Entry 8F1K (electron microscopy, 2.80 A resolution); this record covers chains G and I of the 10 polymer chains in the assembly.

# Chain G
Molecule: DNA-directed RNA polymerase subunit alpha
Organism: Escherichia coli
Notes: EC 2.7.7.6
UniProtKB: P0A7Z4 (RPOA_ECOLI); residues 1-329 here = UniProt positions 1-329
Sequence (329 residues; row label = number of the first residue in the row):
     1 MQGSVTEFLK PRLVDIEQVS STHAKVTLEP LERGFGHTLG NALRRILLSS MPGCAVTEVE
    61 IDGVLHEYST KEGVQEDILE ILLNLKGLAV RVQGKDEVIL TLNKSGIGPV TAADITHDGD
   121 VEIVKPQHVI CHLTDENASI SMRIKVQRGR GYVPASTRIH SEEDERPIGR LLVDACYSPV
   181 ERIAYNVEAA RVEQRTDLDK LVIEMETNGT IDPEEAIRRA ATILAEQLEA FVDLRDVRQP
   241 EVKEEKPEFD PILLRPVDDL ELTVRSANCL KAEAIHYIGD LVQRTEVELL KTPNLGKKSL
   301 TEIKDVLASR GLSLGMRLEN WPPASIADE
Unresolved in the structure: 1-3, 159-164, 235-329
UniProt features mapped onto this chain:
  - region: Glu162 to Glu165 (Required for interaction with Crp at class II promoters)
  - modified residue: Arg265 (ADP-ribosylarginine), Lys297 (N6-acetyllysine), Lys298 (N6-acetyllysine)
  - mutagenesis: Arg45 (R45C: In rpoA112; temperature-sensitive, blocks RNA polymerase assembly), Glu162 to Glu165 (5-fold decrease in CRP-class II promoter-dependent transcription), Glu165 (E165K: 5-fold decrease in CRP-class II promoter-dependent transcription), Arg191 (R191C: In rpoA101; temperature-sensitive)

# Chain I
Molecule: DNA-directed RNA polymerase subunit beta
Organism: Escherichia coli
Notes: EC 2.7.7.6
UniProtKB: P0A8V2 (RPOB_ECOLI); residues 1-1342 here = UniProt positions 1-1342
Sequence (1342 residues; each row starts with the number of its first residue):
     1 MVYSYTEKKR IRKDFGKRPQ VLDVPYLLSI QLDSFQKFIE QDPEGQYGLE AAFRSVFPIQ
    61 SYSGNSELQY VSYRLGEPVF DVQECQIRGV TYSAPLRVKL RLVIYEREAP EGTVKDIKEQ
   121 EVYMGEIPLM TDNGTFVING TERVIVSQLH RSPGVFFDSD KGKTHSSGKV LYNARIIPYR
   181 GSWLDFEFDP KDNLFVRIDR RRKLPATIIL RALNYTTEQI LDLFFEKVIF EIRDNKLQME
   241 LVPERLRGET ASFDIEANGK VYVEKGRRIT ARHIRQLEKD DVKLIEVPVE YIAGKVVAKD
   301 YIDESTGELI CAANMELSLD LLAKLSQSGH KRIETLFTND LDHGPYISET LRVDPTNDRL
   361 SALVEIYRMM RPGEPPTREA AESLFENLFF SEDRYDLSAV GRMKFNRSLL REEIEGSGIL
   421 SKDDIIDVMK KLIDIRNGKG EVDDIDHLGN RRIRSVGEMA ENQFRVGLVR VERAVKERLS
   481 LGDLDTLMPQ DMINAKPISA AVKEFFGSSQ LSQFMDQNNP LSEITHKRRI SALGPGGLTR
   541 ERAGFEVRDV HPTHYGRVCP IETPEGPNIG LINSLSVYAQ TNEYGFLETP YRKVTDGVVT
   601 DEIHYLSAIE EGNYVIAQAN SNLDEEGHFV EDLVTCRSKG ESSLFSRDQV DYMDVSTQQV
   661 VSVGASLIPF LEHDDANRAL MGANMQRQAV PTLRADKPLV GTGMERAVAV DSGVTAVAKR
   721 GGVVQYVDAS RIVIKVNEDE MYPGEAGIDI YNLTKYTRSN QNTCINQMPC VSLGEPVERG
   781 DVLADGPSTD LGELALGQNM RVAFMPWNGY NFEDSILVSE RVVQEDRFTT IHIQELACVS
   841 RDTKLGPEEI TADIPNVGEA ALSKLDESGI VYIGAEVTGG DILVGKVTPK GETQLTPEEK
   901 LLRAIFGEKA SDVKDSSLRV PNGVSGTVID VQVFTRDGVE KDKRALEIEE MQLKQAKKDL
   961 SEELQILEAG LFSRIRAVLV AGGVEAEKLD KLPRDRWLEL GLTDEEKQNQ LEQLAEQYDE
  1021 LKHEFEKKLE AKRRKITQGD DLAPGVLKIV KVYLAVKRRI QPGDKMAGRH GNKGVISKIN
  1081 PIEDMPYDEN GTPVDIVLNP LGVPSRMNIG QILETHLGMA AKGIGDKINA MLKQQQEVAK
  1141 LREFIQRAYD LGADVRQKVD LSTFSDEEVM RLAENLRKGM PIATPVFDGA KEAEIKELLK
  1201 LGDLPTSGQI RLYDGRTGEQ FERPVTVGYM YMLKLNHLVD DKMHARSTGS YSLVTQQPLG
  1261 GKAQFGGQRF GEMEVWALEA YGAAYTLQEM LTVKSDDVNG RTKMYKNIVD GNHQMEPGMP
  1321 ESFNVLLKEI RSLGINIELE DE
Unresolved in the structure: 1, 997-1009, 1342
UniProt features mapped onto this chain:
  - modified residue (N6-acetyllysine): Lys1022, Lys1200
  - mutagenesis: Ile561 (I561S: Resistant to antibiotics salinamide A and B), Ile569 (I569S: Resistant to antibiotics salinamide A and B), Ala665 (A665E: Resistant to antibiotics salinamide A and B), Asp675 (D675A/G: Resistant to antibiotics salinamide A and B), Asn677 (N677H/K: Resistant to antibiotics salinamide A and B), Leu680 (L680M: Resistant to antibiotics salinamide A and B), Glu813 (E813K: Disrupts the enzyme's active center)

# How chain G and chain I interact
Pairs across the interface (58):
  Asn41(G) - Gly1215(I)
  Asn41(G) - Arg1216(I)  hydrogen bond (side chain-backbone)
  Asn41(G) - Thr1217(I)  hydrogen bond (side chain-backbone)
  Asn41(G) - Gly1218(I)
  Arg44(G) - Tyr1087(I)
  Arg44(G) - Gly1091(I)
  Arg45(G) - Glu1083(I)  hydrogen bond (side chain-backbone)
  Arg45(G) - Asp1084(I)  salt bridge
  Arg45(G) - Gly1215(I)  hydrogen bond (side chain-backbone)
  Arg45(G) - Arg1216(I)
  Leu48(G) - Glu1083(I)
  Ser49(G) - Glu1083(I)
  Leu65(G) - Ile873(I)
  His66(G) - Ile873(I)
  His66(G) - Gly874(I)
  His66(G) - Ile929(I)
  Tyr68(G) - Tyr756(I)
  Tyr68(G) - Ile831(I)  hydrophobic
  Tyr68(G) - Ile929(I)  hydrophobic
  Tyr68(G) - Lys1057(I)
  Thr70(G) - Lys755(I)
  Lys71(G) - Asp728(I)
  Glu72(G) - Asp728(I)
  Glu72(G) - Lys958(I)  salt bridge
  Gly73(G) - Tyr726(I)
  Gly73(G) - Asp728(I)
  Val74(G) - Asp728(I)
  Val74(G) - Ala729(I)  hydrogen bond (backbone-backbone)
  Gln75(G) - Val727(I)
  Gln75(G) - Ala729(I)
  Gln75(G) - Val771(I)  hydrogen bond (side chain-backbone)
  Glu76(G) - Ala729(I)
  Asp77(G) - Ala729(I)
  Asp77(G) - Lys755(I)  salt bridge
  Asp77(G) - Tyr756(I)
  Asp77(G) - Asn766(I)
  Asp77(G) - Met768(I)
  Leu79(G) - Tyr756(I)
  Leu79(G) - Ile831(I)  hydrophobic
  Leu79(G) - Lys1057(I)
  Leu83(G) - Arg694(I)
  Lys86(G) - Gln824(I)
  Thr134(G) - Val727(I)  hydrogen bond (side chain-backbone)
  Thr134(G) - Leu773(I)
  Tyr152(G) - Val823(I)
  Tyr152(G) - Gln824(I)
  Tyr152(G) - Arg1059(I)  hydrogen bond
  Pro154(G) - Arg1059(I)
  Ser156(G) - Arg1059(I)
  Arg166(G) - Glu876(I)
  Ile168(G) - Tyr872(I)  hydrophobic
  Ile168(G) - Ile873(I)
  Ile168(G) - Ala875(I)  hydrophobic
  Glu181(G) - Arg821(I)  hydrogen bond (backbone-side chain)
  Arg182(G) - Asn1090(I)  hydrogen bond (side chain-backbone)
  Ile183(G) - Gly1091(I)
  Ala184(G) - Asn1090(I)
  Tyr185(G) - Tyr1087(I)
Also at the interface, not in a pair above, chain G (37 interface residues in all): Glu67, Ser69, Glu80, Ile107, Asp135, Asp174, Cys176
Also at the interface, not in a pair above, chain I (45 interface residues in all): Leu693, Ser730, Pro769, Ser772, Asp826, Thr927, Val928, Ala1055, Val1056, Ile1082, Glu1089, Pro1093

# Summary
37 residues of chain G and 45 residues of chain I are in contact; the contacts include 10 hydrogen bonds and 3
salt bridges. Polar pairs include Arg45(G)-Asp1084(I), Glu72(G)-Lys958(I) and Asp77(G)-Lys755(I).
Chain G is DNA-directed RNA polymerase subunit alpha and chain I is DNA-directed RNA polymerase subunit beta,
both from Escherichia coli; the structure, SigN RNA polymerase early-melted intermediate bound to full duplex
DNA fragment dhsU36 (-12T), was determined by electron microscopy together with 8F1I and 8F1J from the same
study.
